6F85 - chain A; structure by X-ray diffraction, 2.05 A resolution.

Chain A:
Molecule: Cytochrome P450 CYP260A1
Source organism: Sorangium cellulosum (strain So ce56)
Notes: EC 1.14.-.-
Reference sequence: A9FDB7 (A9FDB7_SORC5); residues 1-394 here = UniProt positions 1-394
Chain sequence (400 residues; each row starts with the number of its first residue):
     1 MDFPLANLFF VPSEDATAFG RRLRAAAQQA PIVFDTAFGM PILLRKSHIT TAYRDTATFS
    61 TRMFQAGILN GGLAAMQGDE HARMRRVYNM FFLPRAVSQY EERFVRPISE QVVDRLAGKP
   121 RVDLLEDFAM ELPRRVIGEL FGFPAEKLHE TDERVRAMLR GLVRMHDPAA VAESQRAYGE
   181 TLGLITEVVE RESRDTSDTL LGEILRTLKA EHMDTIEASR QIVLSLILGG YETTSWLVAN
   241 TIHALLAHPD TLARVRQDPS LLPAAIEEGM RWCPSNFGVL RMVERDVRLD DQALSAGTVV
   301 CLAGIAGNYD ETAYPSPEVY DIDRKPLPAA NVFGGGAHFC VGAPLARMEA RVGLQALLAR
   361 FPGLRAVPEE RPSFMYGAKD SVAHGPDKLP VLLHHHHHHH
Unresolved in the structure: 1, 394-400
Sequence notes: engineered mutation N276 (Ser in A9FDB7); expression tag (395-400)
Metal / ion sites: heme Fe: C340 (together with histidine)
Ligand contacts:
  - heme (HEM): F64, L73, A74, H81, R85, Y88, F92, S225, L226, G229, G230, T233, T234, L237, S275, N276, G278, V279, L280, R281, V332, F333, G334, A337, H338, C340, V341, G342, L345, A346
  - histidine (HIS): L69, L159, L162, L228, G229, T233
Curated features (UniProtKB/Swiss-Prot):
  - binding site (heme b): H81, R85, R281, G335, H338, C340

Overview:
Chain A binds heme and histidine. From UniProt: 6 heme b-binding residues.
Chain A is Cytochrome P450 CYP260A1 (Sorangium cellulosum (strain So ce56)); the structure, Crystal structure
of cytochrome P450 CYP260A1 (S276N) bound with histidine, was determined by X-ray diffraction, deposited
together with 6F88, 6F8A and 6F8C.
